PDB entry 2FEW | solution NMR | chains A and B

# Chain A
Name: PTS system mannitol-specific EIICBA component
Organism: Escherichia coli
Notes: EC 2.7.1.69; fragment: eiia-mtl, phosphotransferase enzyme ii, a domain component
UniProt: P00550 (PTM3C_ECOLI); residues 2-148 here correspond to UniProt positions 491-637 (UniProt number = residue number + 489)
Chain sequence (148 residues; each row starts with the number of its first residue):
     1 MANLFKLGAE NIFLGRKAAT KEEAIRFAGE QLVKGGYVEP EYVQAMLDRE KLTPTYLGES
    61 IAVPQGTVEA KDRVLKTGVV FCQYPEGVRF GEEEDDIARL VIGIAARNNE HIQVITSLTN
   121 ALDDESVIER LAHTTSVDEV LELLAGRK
Unresolved in the structure: 1-3, 148
Differences from the reference sequence: initiating methionine (1); engineered mutation Gln65 (His554 in P00550)
Curated features (UniProtKB/Swiss-Prot):
  - site: Arg49 (Stabilizes the transition state in the phosphoryl transfer from HPr to EIIA)
What the authors report for this chain:
  - mutagenesis - H65Q: abolished catalytic activity (proposed by the authors, not directly observed)
  - catalytic residues: Arg49 (proposed by the authors, not directly observed)

# Chain B
Name: mannitol-specific PTS system enzyme IIABC components
Organism: Escherichia coli O157:H7
Notes: EC 2.7.1.69; fragment: eiib-mtl, phosphotransferase enzyme ii, b domain component
Chain sequence (101 residues; numbered 375 to 475; the number before each row is that of its first residue):
   375 SHVRKIIVAS DAGMGSSAMG AGVLRKKIQD AGLSQISVTN SAINNLPPDV DLVITHRDLT
   435 ERAMRQVPQA QHISLTNFLD SGLYTSLTER LVAAQRHTEN E
Unresolved in the structure: 472-475
Differences from the reference sequence: engineered mutation Ser384 (Cys in 13363950)
Modified positions: Ser384 (phosphoserine; SEP)
What the authors report for this chain:
  - post-translational modification sites: Ser384
  - contacts within the chain: Ser384-Met388 (backbone contact), Ser384-Gly389 (backbone contact), Ser384-Ser390, Ser384-Ser391

# Interface between chain A and chain B
Contacting residue pairs (29; chain A residue first):
  Arg49(A) - Ser384(B)
  Arg49(A) - Ala386(B)
  Arg49(A) - Gly389(B)
  Leu52(A) - Asp385(B)
  Thr53(A) - Ser384(B)
  Thr53(A) - Asp385(B)
  Thr53(A) - Phe452(B)
  Leu57(A) - Gly389(B)
  Leu57(A) - Ser390(B)
  Leu57(A) - Met393(B)
  Gly58(A) - Leu453(B)
  Glu59(A) - Leu453(B)
  Gln65(A) - Met388(B)
  Gln65(A) - Gly389(B)
  Gly66(A) - Met388(B)
  Thr67(A) - Met388(B)
  Val68(A) - Met388(B)
  Glu92(A) - Phe452(B)
  Glu93(A) - Asn451(B)
  His111(A) - Met388(B)
  Ile112(A) - Gly387(B)
  Ile112(A) - Met388(B)
  Ile112(A) - Ser391(B)
  Ile112(A) - Ala392(B)
  Ile112(A) - Asn414(B)
  Ile115(A) - Met388(B)
  Ile115(A) - Ala392(B)
  Thr119(A) - Met393(B)
  Asn120(A) - Lys400(B)
Also at the interface, not in a pair above, chain A (21 interface residues in all): Pro54, Tyr56, Asn109, Thr116
Also at the interface, not in a pair above, chain B (17 interface residues in all): Arg399, His430
The authors on this interface:
  - residue pairs: Arg49(A)-Met388(B), Arg49(A)-Ser384(B), Thr53(A)-Asp385(B) (hydrogen bond), Leu57(A)-Met393(B), Gln65(A)-Met388(B), Val68(A)-Met388(B), Glu92(A)-His430(B), Glu93(A)-Asn451(B), His111(A)-Met388(B), Ile112(A)-Met388(B), Thr116(A)-Arg399(B), Thr119(A)-Met393(B), Asn120(A)-Lys400(B)
  - interface residues, chain A: Arg49(A), Asn109(A)
  - interface residues, chain B: Ser384(B), Met388(B), Met393(B), His430(B), Asn451(B)

# Summary
21 residues of chain A and 17 residues of chain B are in contact. The authors report contacts between Arg49(A)
and Met388(B), Arg49(A) and Ser384(B) and Leu57(A) and Met393(B) among others; a hydrogen bond between
Thr53(A) and Asp385(B). The paper reports the catalytic residue Arg49(A); H65Q of chain A abolishes catalytic
activity.
Chain A is PTS system mannitol-specific EIICBA component (Escherichia coli) and chain B is mannitol-specific
PTS system enzyme IIABC components (Escherichia coli O157:H7); the structure, Complex of enzyme IIAMTL and
phosphorylated enzyme IIBMTL from Escherichia coli NMR, restrained regularized mean structure, was determined
by solution NMR.
